PDB entry 8WOD | electron microscopy, 3.67 A resolution | chains K and P of the 13 polymer chains in the assembly

Chain K (and P):
Protein: SIR2-like domain-containing protein
Source organism: Paenibacillus sp. 453mf
Notes: chain P of this document is another copy of the same molecule, construct and numbering; everything in this record applies to it too
UniProtKB: A0A1I6T0R8 (A0A1I6T0R8_9BACL); residues 1-381 here = UniProt positions 1-381
Chain sequence (381 residues; numbered 1 to 381; the number before each row is that of its first residue):
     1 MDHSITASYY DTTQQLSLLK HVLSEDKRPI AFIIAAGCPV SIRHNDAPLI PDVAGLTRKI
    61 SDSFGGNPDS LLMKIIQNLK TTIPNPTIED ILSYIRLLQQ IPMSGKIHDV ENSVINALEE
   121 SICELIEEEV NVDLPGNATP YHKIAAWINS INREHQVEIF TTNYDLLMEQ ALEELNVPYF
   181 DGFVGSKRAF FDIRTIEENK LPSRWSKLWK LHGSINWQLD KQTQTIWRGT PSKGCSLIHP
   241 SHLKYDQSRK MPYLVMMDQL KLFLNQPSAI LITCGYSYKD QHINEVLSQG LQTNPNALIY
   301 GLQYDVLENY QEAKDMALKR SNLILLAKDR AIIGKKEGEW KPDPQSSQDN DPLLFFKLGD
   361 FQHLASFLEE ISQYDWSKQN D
Not modelled in the structure: 1-10, 64-71, 339-358, 374-381 (chain P: 1-7, 65-69, 246-250, 342-353, 374-381)

Interface between chain K and chain P:
Residue-residue contacts - 4 pairs, chain K then chain P:
  Leu97(K) - Gln100(P)
  Lys106(K) - Lys106(P)
  Ile107(K) - Met103(P)
  Ile107(K) - Lys106(P)
Also at the interface, not in a pair above, chain K (4 interface residues in all): Gln247
Also at the interface, not in a pair above, chain P (6 interface residues in all): Leu97, Ile101, His282

In short:
4 residues of chain K face 6 of chain P across their interface.
Both chains are SIR2-like domain-containing protein (Paenibacillus sp. 453mf). Entry 8WOD (Cryo-EM structure
of SIR2/HerA complex) was determined by electron microscopy.
